PDB entry 5CA1 | X-ray diffraction, 2.40 A resolution | chains B and E of the 6 polymer chains in the assembly

# Chain B
Molecule: Tubulin beta-2 chain
Source organism: Gallus gallus
Reference sequence: P32882 (TBB2_CHICK); residues 1-445 here = UniProt positions 1-445
Amino-acid sequence (445 residues; row label = number of the first residue in the row):
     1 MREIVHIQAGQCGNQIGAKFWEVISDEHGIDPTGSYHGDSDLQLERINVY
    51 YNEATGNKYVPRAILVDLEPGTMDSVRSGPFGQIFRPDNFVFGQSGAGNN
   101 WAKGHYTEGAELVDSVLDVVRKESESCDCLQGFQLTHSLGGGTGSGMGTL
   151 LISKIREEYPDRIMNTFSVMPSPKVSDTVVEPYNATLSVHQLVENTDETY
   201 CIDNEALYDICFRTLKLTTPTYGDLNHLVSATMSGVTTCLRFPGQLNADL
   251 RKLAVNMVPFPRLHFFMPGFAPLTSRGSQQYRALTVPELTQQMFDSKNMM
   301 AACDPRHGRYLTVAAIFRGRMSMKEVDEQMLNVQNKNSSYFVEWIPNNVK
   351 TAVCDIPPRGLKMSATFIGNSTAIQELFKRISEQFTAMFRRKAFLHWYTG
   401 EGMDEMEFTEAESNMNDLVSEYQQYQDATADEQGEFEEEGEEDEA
Unresolved in the structure: 1, 429-445
Ion coordination: Mg2+: Gln11 (together with GDP)
Ligand contacts:
  - GDP (guanosine-5'-diphosphate): Gly10, Gln11, Cys12, Gln15, Ile16, Asp67, Ala97, Asn99, Ser138, Gly140, Gly141, Gly142, Thr143, Gly144, Val169, Pro171, Val175, Asp177, Glu181, Asn204, Leu207, Tyr222, Leu225, Asn226
  - nocodazole (NZO): Tyr50, Gln134, Asn165, Phe167, Glu198, Tyr200, Val236, Thr237, Cys239, Leu240, Leu246, Leu250, Leu253, Met257, Ala314, Ala315, Ile316, Lys350, Thr351, Ala352, Ile368
Swiss-Prot annotation at these positions:
  - motif: Met1 to Ile4 (MREI motif)
  - binding site (GTP): Gln11, Glu69, Ser138, Gly142, Thr143, Gly144, Asn204, Asn226
  - binding site (Mg(2+)): Glu69
  - modified residue: Glu438 (5-glutamyl polyglutamate)

# Chain E
Molecule: Stathmin-4
Source organism: Rattus norvegicus
Reference sequence: P63043 (STMN4_RAT); residues 5-145 here correspond to UniProt positions 49-189 (UniProt number = residue number + 44)
Amino-acid sequence (143 residues; numbered 3 to 145; the number before each row is that of its first residue):
     3 MADMEVIELNKCTSGQSFEVILKPPSFDGVPEFNASLPRRRDPSLEEIQK
    53 KLEAAEERRKYQEAELLKHLAEKREHEREVIQKAIEENNNFIKMAKEKLA
   103 QKMESNKENREAHLAAMLERLQEKDKHAEEVRKNKELKEEASR
Unresolved in the structure: 3-5, 29-43, 142-145
Differences from the reference sequence: expression tag (3-4)
Swiss-Prot annotation at these positions:
  - modified residue: Ser46 (Phosphoserine)

# How chain B and chain E interact
Contacting residue pairs - 25 pairs, chain B then chain E:
  His105(B) - Lys75(E)  hydrogen bond
  Tyr106(B) - His78(E)  hydrogen bond
  Tyr106(B) - Glu79(E)
  Tyr106(B) - Val82(E)  hydrophobic
  Tyr106(B) - Ile83(E)
  Leu150(B) - Glu79(E)
  Ser153(B) - Leu72(E)
  Ser153(B) - Lys75(E)
  Ser153(B) - Arg76(E)  hydrogen bond (backbone-side chain)
  Lys154(B) - Arg76(E)
  Lys154(B) - Glu79(E)  salt bridge
  Arg156(B) - Leu68(E)
  Glu157(B) - Leu72(E)
  Glu157(B) - Arg76(E)  salt bridge
  Pro160(B) - Glu65(E)
  Gln191(B) - Lys75(E)  hydrogen bond
  Glu194(B) - His71(E)  salt bridge
  Thr399(B) - Glu89(E)
  Glu401(B) - Val82(E)
  Glu401(B) - Ala86(E)
  Gly402(B) - Val82(E)
  Gly402(B) - Lys85(E)
  Gly402(B) - Ala86(E)
  Asp404(B) - Lys85(E)  salt bridge
  Glu407(B) - His78(E)  salt bridge
Other interface residues (no listed pair), chain B (18 interface residues in all): Thr107, Gly400, Met403
Other interface residues (no listed pair), chain E (14 interface residues in all): Leu69

# Overview
Chain B and chain E form an interface of 18 and 14 residues respectively; the contacts include 4 hydrogen
bonds and 5 salt bridges. Among the polar pairs are Lys154(B)-Glu79(E), Glu157(B)-Arg76(E) and
Glu194(B)-His71(E). Chain B binds GDP and nocodazole.
Chain B is Tubulin beta-2 chain (Gallus gallus) and chain E is Stathmin-4 (Rattus norvegicus); the structure,
Crystal structure of T2R-TTL-Nocodazole complex, was determined by X-ray diffraction (same publication as
5C8Y, 5CA0 and 5CB4).
